7U47 - chains C and J of the 22 polymer chains in the assembly; structure by electron microscopy, 7.50 A resolution (low resolution: residue-level contacts below are approximate; hydrogen-bond / salt-bridge calls are withheld).

# Chain C
Molecule: Histone H2A
Source organism: Homo sapiens
Reference sequence: Q93077 (H2A1C_HUMAN); residues 0-129 here correspond to UniProt positions 1-130 (UniProt number = residue number + 1)
Chain sequence (130 residues; row label = number of the first residue in the row; numbering starts at 0):
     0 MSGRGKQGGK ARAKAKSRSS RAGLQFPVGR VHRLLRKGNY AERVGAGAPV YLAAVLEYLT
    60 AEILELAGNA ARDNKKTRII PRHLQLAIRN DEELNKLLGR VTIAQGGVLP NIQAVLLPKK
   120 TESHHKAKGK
Unresolved in the structure: 0-13, 113-129
Curated features (UniProtKB/Swiss-Prot):
  - modified residue: Ser1 (N-acetylserine), Arg3 (Citrulline), Lys5 (N6-(2-hydroxyisobutyryl)lysine), Lys9 (N6-(2-hydroxyisobutyryl)lysine), Lys13 (N6-(beta-hydroxybutyryl)lysine), Lys36 (N6-(2-hydroxyisobutyryl)lysine), Lys74 (N6-(2-hydroxyisobutyryl)lysine), Lys75 (N6-(2-hydroxyisobutyryl)lysine), Lys95 (N6-(2-hydroxyisobutyryl)lysine), Gln104 (N5-methylglutamine), Lys118 (N6-(2-hydroxyisobutyryl)lysine), Lys119 (N6-crotonyllysine), Thr120 (Phosphothreonine), Lys125 (N6-crotonyllysine)
  - cross-link (Glycyl lysine isopeptide (Lys-Gly)): Lys13 (interchain with G-Cter in ubiquitin), Lys15 (interchain with G-Cter in ubiquitin), Lys119 (interchain with G-Cter in ubiquitin)

# Chain J
Molecule: 147-nt DNA strand
Sequence (147 nucleotides; row label = number of the first residue in the row; numbers below 1 keep their minus sign (DA-73 is residue -73)):
   -73 ATCAATATCC ACCTGCAGAT ACTACCAAAA GTGTATTTGG AAACTGCTCC ATCAAAAGGC
   -13 ATGTTCAGCT GGATTCCAGC TGAACATGCC TTTTGATGGA GCAGTTTCCA AATACACTTT
    47 TGGTAGTATC TGCAGGTGGA TATTGAT
Unresolved in the structure: -73, 73

# How chain C and chain J interact
Residue-residue contacts (11):
  Ala14(C) - DT-42(J)
  Lys15(C) - DT-42(J)
  Lys15(C) - DG-41(J)
  Ser16(C) - DT-42(J)
  Arg17(C) - DT-42(J)
  Arg20(C) - DG-41(J)
  Gly28(C) - DG-43(J)
  Arg29(C) - DG-43(J)
  Arg32(C) - DG-43(J)
  Arg42(C) - DG-34(J)
  Arg77(C) - DT-54(J)
Other interface residues (no listed pair), chain J (6 interface residues in all): DA-44

# Summary
Chain C and chain J form an interface of 10 and 6 residues respectively.
Here chain C is Histone H2A (Homo sapiens) and chain J is a 147-nt DNA strand. Entry 7U47 (CryoEM structure of
CENP-N promoted nucleosome stacks with CENP-A and palindromic alpha satellite DNA sequence) was determined by
electron microscopy (same publication as 7U4D and 7U46).
